6HUQ - chains S and T of the 28 polymer chains in the assembly; structure by X-ray diffraction, 3.00 A resolution.

[Chain S]
Molecule: Proteasome subunit alpha type-6
From: Saccharomyces cerevisiae (strain ATCC 204508 / S288c)
Notes: EC 3.4.25.1
Reference sequence: P40302 (PSA6_YEAST); residues 0-233 here correspond to UniProt positions 1-234 (UniProt number = residue number + 1)
Chain sequence (234 residues; row label = number of the first residue in the row; numbering starts at 0):
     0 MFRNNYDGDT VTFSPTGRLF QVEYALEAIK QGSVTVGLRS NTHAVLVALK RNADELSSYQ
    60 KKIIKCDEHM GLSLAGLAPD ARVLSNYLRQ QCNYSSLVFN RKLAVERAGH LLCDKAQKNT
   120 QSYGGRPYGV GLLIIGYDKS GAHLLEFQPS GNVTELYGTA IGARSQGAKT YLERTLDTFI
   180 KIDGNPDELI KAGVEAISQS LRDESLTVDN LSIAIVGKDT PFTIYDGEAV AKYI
Not modelled in the structure: 0-2
UniProt features mapped onto this chain:
  - modified residue: Ser13 (Phosphoserine)
  - cross-link: Lys190 (Glycyl lysine isopeptide (Lys-Gly) (interchain with G-Cter in ubiquitin))

[Chain T]
Molecule: Probable proteasome subunit alpha type-7
From: Saccharomyces cerevisiae (strain ATCC 204508 / S288c)
Notes: EC 3.4.25.1
Reference sequence: P21242 (PSA7_YEAST); residues -3 to 284 here correspond to UniProt positions 1-288 (UniProt number = residue number + 4)
Chain sequence (288 residues; each row starts with the number of its first residue; numbers below 1 keep their minus sign (Met-3 is residue -3)):
    -3 MTSIGTGYDL SNSVFSPDGR NFQVEYAVKA VENGTTSIGI KCNDGVVFAV EKLITSKLLV
    57 PQKNVKIQVV DRHIGCVYSG LIPDGRHLVN RGREEAASFK KLYKTPIPIP AFADRLGQYV
   117 QAHTLYNSVR PFGVSTIFGG VDKNGAHLYM LEPSGSYWGY KGAATGKGRQ SAKAELEKLV
   177 DHHPEGLSAR EAVKQAAKII YLAHEDNKEK DFELEISWCS LSETNGLHKF VKGDLLQEAI
   237 DFAQKEINGD DDEDEDDSDN VMSSDDENAP VATNANATTD QEGDIHLE
Not modelled in the structure: -3 to 1, 245-284
UniProt features mapped onto this chain:
  - modified residue: Thr-2 (N-acetylthreonine)

[Chain S / chain T interface]
Contacting residue pairs (66):
  Asn4(S) - Leu6(T)
  Tyr5(S) - Asp5(T)  hydrogen bond
  Tyr5(S) - Leu6(T)  hydrophobic
  Thr9(S) - Arg126(T)
  Val10(S) - Gln19(T)
  Val10(S) - Asn123(T)
  Val10(S) - Ser124(T)
  Val10(S) - Val125(T)
  Val10(S) - Arg126(T)
  Thr11(S) - Leu6(T)
  Thr11(S) - Gln19(T)
  Phe12(S) - Gln19(T)
  Phe12(S) - Tyr22(T)
  Phe12(S) - Ala23(T)  hydrophobic
  Phe12(S) - Ala26(T)  hydrophobic
  Phe12(S) - Leu77(T)  hydrophobic
  Phe12(S) - Arg126(T)
  Phe12(S) - Pro127(T)
  Phe12(S) - Gly129(T)
  Ser13(S) - Tyr22(T)
  Pro14(S) - Tyr22(T)  hydrophobic
  Pro14(S) - Lys25(T)
  Thr15(S) - Lys25(T)
  Gly16(S) - Tyr22(T)
  Gly16(S) - Lys25(T)
  Gly16(S) - Ala26(T)
  Leu18(S) - Leu77(T)  hydrophobic
  Leu18(S) - Arg126(T)
  His109(S) - Arg82(T)
  Cys112(S) - Arg82(T)
  Asp113(S) - Arg82(T)  salt bridge
  Asp113(S) - Asn86(T)
  Gln116(S) - Pro79(T)
  Gln116(S) - Asp80(T)
  Gln116(S) - His83(T)  hydrogen bond
  Thr119(S) - Arg126(T)  hydrogen bond (backbone-side chain)
  Gln120(S) - His83(T)
  Gln120(S) - His119(T)
  Gln120(S) - Val125(T)
  Gln120(S) - Arg126(T)  hydrogen bond (backbone-backbone)
  Gln120(S) - Phe128(T)
  Ser121(S) - Ser124(T)
  Tyr122(S) - Ser124(T)  hydrogen bond (backbone-backbone)
  Ser149(S) - Pro79(T)
  Gly150(S) - Pro79(T)
  Asn151(S) - Ile78(T)
  Asn151(S) - Pro79(T)
  Thr153(S) - Leu55(T)
  Thr153(S) - Asn60(T)
  Glu154(S) - Val56(T)
  Glu154(S) - Lys59(T)
  Glu154(S) - Asn60(T)  hydrogen bond (backbone-side chain)
  Leu155(S) - Leu54(T)
  Leu155(S) - Leu55(T)
  Leu155(S) - Val56(T)
  Tyr156(S) - Leu54(T)  hydrogen bond (backbone-backbone)
  Tyr156(S) - Leu55(T)
  Tyr156(S) - Val56(T)
  Tyr156(S) - Pro57(T)
  Gly157(S) - Leu54(T)
  Lys168(S) - Leu54(T)
  Leu171(S) - Leu54(T)
  Glu172(S) - Ser52(T)  hydrogen bond
  Glu172(S) - Lys53(T)  hydrogen bond (side chain-backbone)
  Glu172(S) - Leu54(T)
  Leu175(S) - Lys53(T)
Other interface residues (no listed pair), chain S (36 interface residues in all): Arg38, Glu105, Lys117, Val152, Phe178

[Summary]
36 residues of chain S face 30 of chain T across their interface, with 9 hydrogen bonds and 1 salt bridge.
Among the polar pairs are Asp113(S)-Arg82(T), Tyr5(S)-Asp5(T) and Gln116(S)-His83(T).
Here chain S is Proteasome subunit alpha type-6 and chain T is Probable proteasome subunit alpha type-7, both
from Saccharomyces cerevisiae (strain ATCC 204508 / S288c). Entry 6HUQ (Yeast 20S proteasome with human beta2c
(S171G) in complex with 20) was determined by X-ray diffraction (same publication as 6HTB, 6HTC, 6HTD, 6HTP,
6HTR, 6HUB and 30 further entries).
